Entry 2E2H (X-ray diffraction, 3.95 A resolution); this record covers chains A and E of the 13 polymer chains in the assembly.

Chain A:
Protein: DNA-directed RNA polymerase II largest subunit
Source organism: Saccharomyces cerevisiae
Notes: EC 2.7.7.6
UniProtKB: P04050 (RPB1_YEAST); numbering as in UniProt (aligned over 1-1733)
Sequence (1733 residues; row label = number of the first residue in the row):
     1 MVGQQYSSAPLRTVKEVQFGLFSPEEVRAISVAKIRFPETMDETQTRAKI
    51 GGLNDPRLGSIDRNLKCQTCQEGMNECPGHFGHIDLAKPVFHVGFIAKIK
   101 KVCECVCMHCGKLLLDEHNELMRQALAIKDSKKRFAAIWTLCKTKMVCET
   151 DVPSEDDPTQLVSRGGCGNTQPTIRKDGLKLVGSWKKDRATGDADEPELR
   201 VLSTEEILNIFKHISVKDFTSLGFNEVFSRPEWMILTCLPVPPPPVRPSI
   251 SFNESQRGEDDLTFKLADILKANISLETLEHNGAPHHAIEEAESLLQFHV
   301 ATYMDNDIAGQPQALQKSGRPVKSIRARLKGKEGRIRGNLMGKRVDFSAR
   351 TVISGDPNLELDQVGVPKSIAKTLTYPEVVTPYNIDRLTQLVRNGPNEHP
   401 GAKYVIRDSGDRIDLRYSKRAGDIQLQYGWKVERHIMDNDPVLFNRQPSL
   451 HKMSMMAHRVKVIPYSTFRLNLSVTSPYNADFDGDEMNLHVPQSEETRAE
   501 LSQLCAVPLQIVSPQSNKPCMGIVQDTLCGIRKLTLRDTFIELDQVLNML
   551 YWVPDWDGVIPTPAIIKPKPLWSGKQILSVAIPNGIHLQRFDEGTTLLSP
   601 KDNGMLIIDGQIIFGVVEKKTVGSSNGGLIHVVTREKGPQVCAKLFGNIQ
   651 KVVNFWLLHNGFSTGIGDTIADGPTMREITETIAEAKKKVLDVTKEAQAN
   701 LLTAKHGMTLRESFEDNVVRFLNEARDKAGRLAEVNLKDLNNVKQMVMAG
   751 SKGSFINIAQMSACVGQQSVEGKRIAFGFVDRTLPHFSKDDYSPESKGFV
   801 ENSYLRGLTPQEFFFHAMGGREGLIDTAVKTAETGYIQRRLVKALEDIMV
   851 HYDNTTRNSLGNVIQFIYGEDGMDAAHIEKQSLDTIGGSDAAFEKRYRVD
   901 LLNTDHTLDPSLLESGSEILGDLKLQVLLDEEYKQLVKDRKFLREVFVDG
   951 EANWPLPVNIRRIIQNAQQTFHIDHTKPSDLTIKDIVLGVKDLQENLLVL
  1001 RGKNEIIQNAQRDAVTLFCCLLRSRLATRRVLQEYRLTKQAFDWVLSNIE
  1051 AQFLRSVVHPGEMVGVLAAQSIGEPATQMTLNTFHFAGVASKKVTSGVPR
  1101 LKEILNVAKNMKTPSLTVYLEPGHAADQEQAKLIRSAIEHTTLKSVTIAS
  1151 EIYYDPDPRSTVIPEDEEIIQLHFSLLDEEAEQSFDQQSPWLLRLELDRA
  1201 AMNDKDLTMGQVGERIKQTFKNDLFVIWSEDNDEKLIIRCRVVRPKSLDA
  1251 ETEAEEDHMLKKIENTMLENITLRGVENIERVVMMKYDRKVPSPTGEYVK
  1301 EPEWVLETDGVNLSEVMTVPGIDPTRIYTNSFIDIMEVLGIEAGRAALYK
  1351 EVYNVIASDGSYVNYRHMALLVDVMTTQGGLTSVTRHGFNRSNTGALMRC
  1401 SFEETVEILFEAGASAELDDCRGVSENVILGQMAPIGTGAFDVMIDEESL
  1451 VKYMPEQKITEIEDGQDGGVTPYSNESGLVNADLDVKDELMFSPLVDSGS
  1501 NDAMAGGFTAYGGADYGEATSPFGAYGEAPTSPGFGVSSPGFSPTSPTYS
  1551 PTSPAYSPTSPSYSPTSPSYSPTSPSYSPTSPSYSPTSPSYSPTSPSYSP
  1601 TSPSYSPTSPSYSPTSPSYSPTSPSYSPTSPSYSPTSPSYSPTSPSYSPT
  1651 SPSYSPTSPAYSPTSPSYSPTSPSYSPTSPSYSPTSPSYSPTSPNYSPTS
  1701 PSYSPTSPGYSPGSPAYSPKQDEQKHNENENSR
Unresolved in the structure: 1, 156-160, 186-198, 315-318, 1177-1186, 1232-1235, 1244-1253, 1446-1733
UniProt features mapped onto this chain:
  - region: Pro-248 to Asp-260 (Lid loop), Asn-306 to Lys-323 (Rudder loop), Pro-810 to Glu-822 (Bridging helix)
  - binding site (Zn(2+)): Cys-67, Cys-70, Cys-77, His-80, Cys-107, Cys-110, Cys-148, Cys-167
  - binding site (Mg(2+)): Asp-481, Asp-483, Asp-485
  - modified residue: Thr-1471 (Phosphothreonine)
  - cross-link (Glycyl lysine isopeptide (Lys-Gly)): Lys-695 (interchain with G-Cter in ubiquitin), Lys-1246 (interchain with G-Cter in ubiquitin), Lys-1350 (interchain with G-Cter in ubiquitin)
  - natural variant: Ser-1653 to Pro-1659 (deletion: In strain: A364A)
  - mutagenesis: Lys-1246 (K1246R: Impairs ubiquitination during transcription stress)
Bound ions: Zn2+ site 1: Cys-67, Cys-70, Cys-77, His-80; Zn2+ site 2: Cys-110, Cys-167; Mg2+ site 1: Asp-481, Asp-483 (together with GTP) (shared with 1 residue of chain B); Mg2+ site 2: Asp-483, Asp-485 (together with GTP)
Small-molecule neighbours: GTP (guanosine-5'-triphosphate): Arg-446, Pro-448, Asn-479, Asp-481, Asp-483, Asp-485, Thr-827, Gln-1078, Leu-1081, Asn-1082, His-1085
What the authors report for this chain:
  - binding site for GTP: Arg-446, Asn-479, Gln-1078, Leu-1081, His-1085
  - contacts within the chain: Asn-479/Gln-1078, Thr-827/Thr-1083 (hydrogen bond), Asp-826/Thr-1083 (hydrogen bond), Gly-823/Thr-1083 (hydrogen bond), Asn-1082/His-1085 (hydrogen bond)
  - catalytic residues: His-1085 (proposed by the authors, not directly observed)
  - mutagenesis - N479S (7-fold): decreased catalytic activity on GTP
  - mutagenesis - R446A: abolished growth
  - Mg2+ coordination: Asp-481, Asp-483, Asp-485
  - conformationally variable residues (helix shift): Asp-826 to Lys-830

Chain E:
Protein: DNA-directed RNA polymerases I, II, and III 27 kDa polypeptide
Source organism: Saccharomyces cerevisiae
Notes: EC 2.7.7.6
UniProtKB: P20434 (RPB5_YEAST); residues 1-215 here = UniProt positions 1-215
Sequence (215 residues; numbered 1 to 215; the number before each row is that of its first residue):
     1 MDQENERNISRLWRAFRTVKEMVKDRGYFITQEEVELPLEDFKAKYCDSM
    51 GRPQRKMMSFQANPTEESISKFPDMGSLWVEFCDEPSVGVKTMKTFVIHI
   101 QEKNFQTGIFVYQNNITPSAMKLVPSIPPATIETFNEAALVVNITHHELV
   151 PKHIRLSSDEKRELLKRYRLKESQLPRIQRADPVALYLGLKRGEVVKIIR
   201 KSETSGRYASYRICM
Unresolved in the structure: 1-2, 49-51, 83-94, 112-116

How chain A and chain E interact:
Contacting residue pairs (81):
  Arg-857(A) / Tyr-168(E)  hydrogen bond (side chain-backbone)
  Arg-857(A) / Leu-170(E)
  Arg-857(A) / Gln-174(E)
  Leu-860(A) / Gln-174(E)  hydrogen bond (backbone-side chain)
  Gly-861(A) / Gln-174(E)
  Asn-862(A) / Ser-173(E)
  Asn-862(A) / Gln-174(E)
  Val-863(A) / Leu-170(E)  hydrophobic
  Val-863(A) / Gln-174(E)  hydrogen bond (backbone-backbone)
  Val-863(A) / Pro-176(E)
  Gln-865(A) / Tyr-208(E)
  Phe-866(A) / Tyr-208(E)  hydrogen bond (backbone-side chain)
  Phe-866(A) / Tyr-211(E)
  Ile-867(A) / Tyr-208(E)
  Gly-869(A) / Thr-204(E)
  Glu-870(A) / Arg-200(E)  salt bridge
  Glu-870(A) / Ser-202(E)  hydrogen bond
  Glu-870(A) / Thr-204(E)
  Glu-870(A) / Ser-205(E)
  Glu-870(A) / Tyr-208(E)
  Asp-871(A) / Thr-204(E)  hydrogen bond
  Phe-942(A) / Gly-206(E)
  Glu-945(A) / Lys-201(E)  salt bridge
  Val-946(A) / Ser-202(E)
  Val-946(A) / Gly-206(E)
  Phe-947(A) / Glu-203(E)
  Trp-954(A) / Glu-203(E)
  Asn-1004(A) / Arg-167(E)
  Ile-1006(A) / Glu-163(E)
  Ile-1007(A) / Arg-167(E)
  Asp-1013(A) / Ser-205(E)  hydrogen bond (backbone-side chain)
  Asp-1013(A) / Arg-207(E)
  Ala-1014(A) / Ser-205(E)  hydrogen bond (backbone-side chain)
  Leu-1017(A) / Ser-202(E)
  Leu-1017(A) / Glu-203(E)
  Leu-1017(A) / Ser-205(E)
  Leu-1017(A) / Gly-206(E)
  Met-1317(A) / Val-142(E)
  Thr-1318(A) / Arg-11(E)  hydrogen bond
  Thr-1318(A) / Arg-14(E)  hydrogen bond (backbone-side chain)
  Thr-1318(A) / Ala-139(E)
  Thr-1318(A) / Val-141(E)
  Val-1319(A) / Arg-14(E)
  Pro-1320(A) / Arg-7(E)
  Pro-1320(A) / Arg-14(E)
  Pro-1324(A) / Val-142(E)  hydrophobic
  Pro-1324(A) / His-147(E)
  Thr-1325(A) / His-146(E)  hydrogen bond (side chain-backbone)
  Thr-1325(A) / His-147(E)  hydrogen bond (backbone-side chain)
  Thr-1325(A) / Glu-148(E)  hydrogen bond (backbone-backbone)
  Arg-1326(A) / Glu-148(E)
  Ile-1327(A) / His-147(E)  hydrogen bond (backbone-side chain)
  Glu-1337(A) / Pro-183(E)
  Val-1338(A) / Ile-144(E)
  Val-1338(A) / Pro-183(E)
  Leu-1339(A) / His-147(E)
  Leu-1339(A) / Val-150(E)
  Leu-1339(A) / Val-184(E)
  Gly-1340(A) / Pro-183(E)
  Gly-1340(A) / Val-184(E)
  Ile-1341(A) / Asp-182(E)
  Ile-1341(A) / Arg-212(E)
  Glu-1342(A) / Leu-149(E)
  Glu-1342(A) / Pro-151(E)
  Glu-1342(A) / His-153(E)
  Glu-1342(A) / Ile-198(E)
  Glu-1342(A) / Arg-200(E)  salt bridge
  Glu-1342(A) / Arg-212(E)  salt bridge
  Ala-1343(A) / Leu-149(E)
  Ala-1343(A) / Val-150(E)  hydrophobic
  Arg-1345(A) / Arg-200(E)
  Ala-1346(A) / Leu-149(E)  hydrophobic
  Tyr-1349(A) / Glu-203(E)
  Tyr-1365(A) / Ser-202(E)
  Tyr-1365(A) / Glu-203(E)
  Tyr-1365(A) / Thr-204(E)
  Arg-1366(A) / Thr-204(E)
  Asp-1373(A) / Arg-200(E)  salt bridge
  Thr-1376(A) / Arg-212(E)
  Thr-1377(A) / Pro-176(E)
  Thr-1377(A) / Arg-177(E)  hydrogen bond (backbone-backbone)
Other interface residues (no listed pair), chain A (58 interface residues in all): Ile-864, Val-948, Ala-1010, Val-1015, Thr-1016, Tyr-1328, Ile-1335, Met-1336, Ala-1347, Gln-1378, Gly-1379, Gly-1380, Asn-1393
Other interface residues (no listed pair), chain E (44 interface residues in all): Leu-164, Leu-175, Ile-178, Gln-179, Ala-209, Ser-210, Met-215

Overview:
Chain A and chain E form an interface of 58 and 44 residues respectively, with 15 hydrogen bonds and 5 salt
bridges. Polar pairs include Glu-870(A)/Arg-200(E), Glu-945(A)/Lys-201(E) and Glu-1342(A)/Arg-200(E). Bound to
chain A: GTP. The paper reports the catalytic residue His-1085(A); N479S of chain A reduces catalytic activity
on GTP.
Here chain A is DNA-directed RNA polymerase II largest subunit and chain E is DNA-directed RNA polymerases I,
II, and III 27 kDa polypeptide, both from Saccharomyces cerevisiae. Entry 2E2H (RNA polymerase II elongation
complex at 5 mM Mg2+ with GTP) was determined by X-ray diffraction together with 2E2I, 2E2J, 2NVQ, 2NVT, 2NVX,
2NVY, 2NVZ and 2YU9 from the same study.
